Entry 7Y8L (X-ray diffraction, 2.41 A resolution); this record covers chains A and D of the 4 polymer chains in the assembly.

Chain A (and D):
Molecule: reductase for protein
Source organism: Streptomyces clavuligerus
Notes: chain D of this document is another copy of the same molecule, construct and numbering; everything in this record applies to it too
Amino-acid sequence (290 residues; each row starts with the number of its first residue):
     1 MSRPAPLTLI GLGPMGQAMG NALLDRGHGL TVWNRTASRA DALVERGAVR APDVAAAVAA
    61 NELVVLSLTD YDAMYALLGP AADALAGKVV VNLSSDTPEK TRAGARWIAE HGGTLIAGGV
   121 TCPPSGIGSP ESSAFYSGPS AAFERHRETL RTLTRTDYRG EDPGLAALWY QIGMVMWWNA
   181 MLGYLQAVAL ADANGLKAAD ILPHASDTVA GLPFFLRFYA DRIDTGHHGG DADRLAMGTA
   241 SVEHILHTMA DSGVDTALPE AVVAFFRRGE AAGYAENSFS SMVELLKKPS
Not modelled in the structure: 1-2, 290 (chain D: 1-3, 289-290)
Ligand contacts:
  - 4IS (5-[2,5-bis(fluoranyl)phenyl]-3,4-dihydro-2H-pyrrole), molecule 1: Val120, Thr121, Cys122, Pro123, Tyr170, Met174, Trp177, Trp178
  - 4IS, molecule 2: Phe215, Tyr219, Asp233, Met237, Phe279
  - NADPH (NDP; NADPH dihydro-nicotinamide-adenine-dinucleotide phosphate), molecule 1: Gly11, Leu12, Gly13, Pro14, Met15, Gly16, Asn34, Arg35, Thr36, Arg39, Ser67, Leu68, Thr69, Asp70, Ala73, Ala76, Leu77, Leu93, Ser94, Ser95, Val120, Cys122, Pro123, Pro124, Tyr170
  - NADPH (NDP), molecule 2: Ala232, Asp233, Arg234, Met237

How chain A and chain D interact:
Residue-residue contacts - 25 pairs, chain A then chain D:
  Pro130(A) - Tyr158(D)
  Pro130(A) - Arg159(D)
  Pro130(A) - Gly160(D)
  Glu131(A) - Asp157(D)
  Glu131(A) - Tyr158(D)  hydrogen bond (backbone-backbone)
  Glu131(A) - Arg159(D)  salt bridge
  Ser133(A) - Arg147(D)  hydrogen bond
  Arg147(A) - Glu144(D)  salt bridge
  Arg151(A) - Ser140(D)
  Arg151(A) - Ala141(D)
  Arg151(A) - Glu144(D)  salt bridge
  Arg155(A) - Ser140(D)
  Arg155(A) - Glu144(D)  salt bridge
  Arg155(A) - Tyr158(D)
  Thr156(A) - Glu144(D)  hydrogen bond
  Asp157(A) - Arg151(D)  salt bridge
  Arg159(A) - Glu148(D)  salt bridge
  Ala210(A) - Glu131(D)
  Gly211(A) - Glu131(D)
  Pro213(A) - Pro130(D)
  Pro213(A) - Glu131(D)
  Phe214(A) - Glu131(D)  hydrogen bond (backbone-side chain)
  Arg217(A) - Gly128(D)
  Arg217(A) - Ser129(D)
  Arg217(A) - Pro130(D)
Interface residues without a listed pair, chain A (16 interface residues in all): Glu148, Leu212
Interface residues without a listed pair, chain D (15 interface residues in all): Glu161

Overview:
16 residues of chain A face 15 of chain D across their interface, with 4 hydrogen bonds and 6 salt bridges.
Polar contacts include Glu131(A)-Arg159(D), Arg147(A)-Glu144(D) and Arg151(A)-Glu144(D). Chain A binds NADPH
and compound 4IS.
Chain A and chain D are both reductase for protein (Streptomyces clavuligerus); the structure, Structure of
ScIRED-R2-V3 from Streptomyces clavuligerus in complex with 5-(2,5-difluorophenyl)-3,4-dihydro-2H-pyrrole, was
determined by X-ray diffraction, deposited together with 7Y8M, 7Y8N and 7Y8K.
